Entry 2J55 (X-ray diffraction, 2.15 A resolution); this record covers chains B and M of the 6 polymer chains in the assembly.

== Chain B ==
Molecule: Amicyanin
Organism: Paracoccus denitrificans
UniProt: P22364 (AMCY_PARDE); residues 1-105 here correspond to UniProt positions 27-131 (UniProt number = residue number + 26)
Chain sequence (105 residues; each row starts with the number of its first residue):
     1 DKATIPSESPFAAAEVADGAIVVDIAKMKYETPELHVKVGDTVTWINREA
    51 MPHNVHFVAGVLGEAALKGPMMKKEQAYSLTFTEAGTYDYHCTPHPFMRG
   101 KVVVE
UniProt features mapped onto this chain:
  - binding site (Cu cation): His53, Cys92, His95, Met98
Ion coordination: Cu ion: His53, Cys92, His95

== Chain M ==
Molecule: Methylamine dehydrogenase light chain
Organism: Paracoccus denitrificans
Notes: EC 1.4.99.3
UniProt: P22619 (DHML_PARDE); residues 1-131 here correspond to UniProt positions 58-188 (UniProt number = residue number + 57)
Chain sequence (131 residues; numbered 1 to 131; the number before each row is that of its first residue):
     1 ADAPAGTDPRAKWVPQDNDIQACDYWRHCSIDGNICDCSGGSLTNCPPGT
    51 KLATASWVASCYNPTDGQSYLIAYRDCCGYNVSGRCPCLNTEGELPVYRP
   101 EFANDIIWCFGAEDDAMTYHCTISPIVGKAS
Not modelled in the structure: 1-6
Modified residues: Trp57 (2-amino-3-(6,7-dioxo-6,7-dihydro-1H-indol-3-yl)-propionic acid; TRQ)
UniProt features mapped onto this chain:
  - modified residue: Trp57 (Tryptophylquinone)
  - cross-link: Trp57 to Trp108 (Tryptophan tryptophylquinone (Trp-Trp))
Disulfide bonds: Cys23-Cys88, Cys29-Cys61, Cys36-Cys121, Cys38-Cys86, Cys46-Cys77, Cys78-Cys109
Glycans and other covalent adducts: covalent link Trp57-Trp108
What the authors report for this chain:
  - post-translational modification sites: Trp57, Trp108 (citing earlier work)

== Interface between chain B and chain M ==
Contacting residue pairs (18; chain B residue first):
  Met28(B) - Glu101(M)
  Ala50(B) - Leu71(M)
  Ala50(B) - Ser131(M)
  Met51(B) - Val58(M)  hydrophobic
  Met51(B) - Glu101(M)
  Met51(B) - Phe102(M)  hydrophobic
  Pro52(B) - Leu71(M)
  Pro52(B) - Val127(M)  hydrophobic
  Lys68(B) - Thr54(M)  hydrogen bond
  Lys68(B) - Gly111(M)  hydrogen bond (side chain-backbone)
  Met71(B) - Thr54(M)
  Lys73(B) - Val127(M)
  Thr93(B) - Phe110(M)
  Pro94(B) - Ala55(M)  hydrophobic
  Pro94(B) - Trp108(M)
  His95(B) - Glu101(M)
  Phe97(B) - Pro100(M)  hydrophobic
  Phe97(B) - Glu101(M)
Interface residues without a listed pair, chain M (13 interface residues in all): Ser56

== Overview ==
Chain B and chain M form an interface of 11 and 13 residues respectively, with 2 hydrogen bonds. Among the
polar pairs are Lys68(B)-Thr54(M) and Lys68(B)-Gly111(M). His53(B), Cys92(B) and His95(B) form the Cu ion
site. From UniProt: 4 Cu cation-binding residues on chain B. From the paper: modification sites Trp57(M) and
Trp108(M).
Here chain B is Amicyanin and chain M is Methylamine dehydrogenase light chain, both from Paracoccus
denitrificans. Entry 2J55 (X-ray reduced Paraccocus denitrificans methylamine dehydrogenase O- quinone in
complex with amicyanin) was determined by X-ray diffraction, deposited together with 2J56 and 2J57.
